6UKI - chains X and A of the 3 polymer chains in the assembly; structure by X-ray diffraction, 2.70 A resolution.

[Chain X]
Name: HhaI Restriction Endonuclease
From: Haemophilus parahaemolyticus
Notes: EC 3.-.-.-
UniProtKB: I3DBY6 (I3DBY6_HAEPH); residue numbers follow UniProt; this construct covers 1-258
Amino-acid sequence (258 residues; each row starts with the number of its first residue):
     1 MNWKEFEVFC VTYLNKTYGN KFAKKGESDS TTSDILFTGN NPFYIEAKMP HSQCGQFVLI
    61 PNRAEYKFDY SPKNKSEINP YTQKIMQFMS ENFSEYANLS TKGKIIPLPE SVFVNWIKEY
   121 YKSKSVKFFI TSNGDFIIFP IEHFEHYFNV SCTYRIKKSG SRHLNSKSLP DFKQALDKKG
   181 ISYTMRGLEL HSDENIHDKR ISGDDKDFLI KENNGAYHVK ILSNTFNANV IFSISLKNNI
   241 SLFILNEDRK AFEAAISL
Bound ions: Ca2+ site 1: Asp34, Glu46, Ala47 (shared with DC9(A) of chain A); Ca2+ site 2: Asp34 (shared with DG8(A), DC9(A) of chain A)
What the authors report for this chain:
  - Ca2+ coordination: Asp34, Glu46, Ala47

[Chain A]
Molecule: 14-nt DNA strand
Sequence (14 nucleotides; numbered 1 to 14; the number before each row is that of its first residue):
     1 CTGTTGCGCT TGGA
Bound ions: Ca2+ site 1: DG8, DC9 (shared with Asp34(X) of chain X); Ca2+ site 2: DC9 (shared with Asp34(X), Glu46(X), Ala47(X) of chain X)

[How chain X and chain A interact]
Residue-residue contacts (53):
  Asn2(X) with DT11(A), phosphate contact
  Trp3(X) with DC9(A), phosphate contact; DT10(A), phosphate contact; DT11(A), hydrogen bond to the phosphate
  Glu7(X) with DC9(A), phosphate contact
  Asp29(X) with DG8(A), sugar contact
  Ser30(X) with DG6(A), base contact; DC7(A), hydrogen bond to the sugar; DG8(A), sugar contact
  Asp34(X) with DC9(A), phosphate contact
  Glu46(X) with DC9(A), phosphate contact
  Lys48(X) with DC9(A), salt bridge to the phosphate; DT10(A), salt bridge to the phosphate
  Met49(X) with DT10(A), hydrogen bond to the phosphate; DT11(A), phosphate contact
  His51(X) with DT10(A), sugar contact
  Ser52(X) with DT10(A), hydrogen bond to the phosphate
  Gln53(X) with DC9(A), base contact; DT10(A), base contact
  Gly55(X) with DG8(A), phosphate contact
  Gln56(X) with DG6(A), sugar contact; DC7(A), hydrogen bond to the phosphate
  Phe57(X) with DC7(A), phosphate contact
  Val58(X) with DG6(A), phosphate contact; DC7(A), phosphate contact
  Ser71(X) with DG6(A), hydrogen bond to the phosphate
  Lys73(X) with DT5(A), phosphate contact; DG6(A), sugar contact
  Asn74(X) with DG6(A), sugar contact; DC7(A), phosphate contact
  Lys75(X) with DG6(A), phosphate contact; DC7(A), hydrogen bond to the phosphate
  Ser76(X) with DC7(A), phosphate contact
  Tyr120(X) with DC7(A), hydrogen bond to the phosphate; DG8(A), hydrogen bond to the phosphate
  Lys157(X) with DC7(A), base contact; DG8(A), hydrogen bond to the base
  Ser159(X) with DT5(A), base contact; DG6(A), hydrogen bond to the base
  Gly160(X) with DG6(A), hydrogen bond to the base
  Arg162(X) with DG3(A), salt bridge to the phosphate; DT4(A), base contact
  Asn165(X) with DT2(A), phosphate contact; DG3(A), hydrogen bond to the phosphate
  Ser166(X) with DT2(A), hydrogen bond to the phosphate
  Lys167(X) with DT2(A), hydrogen bond to the phosphate; DG3(A), phosphate contact
  Lys206(X) with DG3(A), salt bridge to the phosphate
  Thr225(X) with DT4(A), sugar contact; DT5(A), hydrogen bond to the phosphate
  Asn227(X) with DT5(A), sugar contact; DG6(A), hydrogen bond to the phosphate
  Ile231(X) with DC9(A), base contact
Other interface residues (no listed pair), chain X (38 interface residues in all): Ser28, Ala47, Tyr121, Ser223, Ser233

[In short]
38 residues of chain X and 10 residues of chain A are in contact, with 17 hydrogen bonds and 4 salt bridges.
Among the polar pairs are Lys157(X)-DG8(A), Ser159(X)-DG6(A) and Gly160(X)-DG6(A). DC9(A), Asp34(X), Glu46(X)
and Ala47(X) form the Ca2+ site 2. The paper reports Ca2+ coordination by Asp34(X), Glu46(X) and Ala47(X).
Here chain X is HhaI Restriction Endonuclease (Haemophilus parahaemolyticus) and chain A is a 14-nt DNA
strand. Entry 6UKI (HhaI endonuclease in Complex with DNA in space group P212121 (pH 6.0)) was determined by
X-ray diffraction (same publication as 6UKE, 6UKF, 6UKG and 6UKH).
